Entry 5Z7G (X-ray diffraction, 2.30 A resolution); this record covers chains C and D of the 4 polymer chains in the assembly.

Chain C (and D):
Molecule: 5-azacytidine-induced protein 2
Source organism: Homo sapiens
Notes: chain D of this document is another copy of the same molecule, construct and numbering; everything in this record applies to it too
UniProt: Q9H6S1 (AZI2_HUMAN); residue numbers follow UniProt; this construct covers 33-75
Chain sequence (43 residues; each row starts with the number of its first residue):
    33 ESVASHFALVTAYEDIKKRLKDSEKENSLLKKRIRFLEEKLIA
What the authors report for this chain:
  - mutagenesis - S37K, A44E: decreased localization
  - mutagenesis - S37K, A44E: abolished binding to TBK1

Chain C / chain D interface:
Contacting residue pairs (41; chain C residue first):
  Ser-34(C) / Ser-34(D)
  Ser-37(C) / His-38(D)  hydrogen bond
  His-38(C) / Ser-37(D)  hydrogen bond
  His-38(C) / Leu-41(D)
  Leu-41(C) / His-38(D)
  Leu-41(C) / Leu-41(D)  hydrophobic
  Leu-41(C) / Val-42(D)  hydrophobic
  Val-42(C) / Leu-41(D)  hydrophobic
  Tyr-45(C) / Ile-48(D)  hydrophobic
  Ile-48(C) / Ile-48(D)  hydrophobic
  Arg-51(C) / Leu-52(D)
  Arg-51(C) / Glu-56(D)  salt bridge
  Leu-52(C) / Arg-51(D)
  Leu-52(C) / Leu-52(D)  hydrophobic
  Ser-55(C) / Ser-55(D)  hydrogen bond
  Ser-55(C) / Glu-56(D)
  Glu-56(C) / Ser-55(D)
  Glu-58(C) / Asn-59(D)  hydrogen bond
  Glu-58(C) / Lys-63(D)  salt bridge
  Asn-59(C) / Ser-55(D)  hydrogen bond (side chain-backbone)
  Asn-59(C) / Glu-58(D)  hydrogen bond
  Asn-59(C) / Asn-59(D)  hydrogen bond
  Asn-59(C) / Leu-62(D)
  Leu-62(C) / Asn-59(D)
  Leu-62(C) / Leu-62(D)  hydrophobic
  Leu-62(C) / Ile-66(D)  hydrophobic
  Lys-63(C) / Glu-58(D)  salt bridge
  Arg-65(C) / Ile-66(D)
  Arg-65(C) / Glu-70(D)  salt bridge
  Ile-66(C) / Leu-62(D)  hydrophobic
  Ile-66(C) / Ile-66(D)  hydrophobic
  Ile-66(C) / Leu-69(D)
  Leu-69(C) / Leu-69(D)  hydrophobic
  Leu-69(C) / Glu-70(D)
  Leu-69(C) / Leu-73(D)  hydrophobic
  Glu-70(C) / Arg-65(D)  salt bridge
  Glu-70(C) / Leu-69(D)
  Lys-72(C) / Leu-73(D)
  Leu-73(C) / Leu-69(D)
  Leu-73(C) / Lys-72(D)
  Leu-73(C) / Leu-73(D)  hydrophobic
Interface residues without a listed pair, chain C (22 interface residues in all): Lys-49
Interface residues without a listed pair, chain D (22 interface residues in all): Tyr-45, Lys-49

Summary:
The chain C/chain D interface involves 22 residues from each chain, with 7 hydrogen bonds and 5 salt bridges.
Polar contacts include Arg-51(C)/Glu-56(D), Glu-58(C)/Lys-63(D) and Arg-65(C)/Glu-70(D). From the paper: S37K
and A44E of chain C reduce localization; S37K and A44E of chain C abolish binding to TBK1.
Chain C and chain D are both 5-azacytidine-induced protein 2 (Homo sapiens); the structure, Crystal structure
of TAX1BP1 SKICH region in complex with NAP1, was determined by X-ray diffraction (same publication as 5Z7A
and 5Z7L).
